PDB entry 8UTV | electron microscopy, 3.00 A resolution | chains E and B of the 4 polymer chains in the assembly

Chain E:
Molecule: Tubulin alpha-1B chain
Source organism: Sus scrofa
UniProt: Q2XVP4 (TBA1B_PIG); residue numbers follow UniProt; this construct covers 1-451
Chain sequence (451 residues; each row starts with the number of its first residue):
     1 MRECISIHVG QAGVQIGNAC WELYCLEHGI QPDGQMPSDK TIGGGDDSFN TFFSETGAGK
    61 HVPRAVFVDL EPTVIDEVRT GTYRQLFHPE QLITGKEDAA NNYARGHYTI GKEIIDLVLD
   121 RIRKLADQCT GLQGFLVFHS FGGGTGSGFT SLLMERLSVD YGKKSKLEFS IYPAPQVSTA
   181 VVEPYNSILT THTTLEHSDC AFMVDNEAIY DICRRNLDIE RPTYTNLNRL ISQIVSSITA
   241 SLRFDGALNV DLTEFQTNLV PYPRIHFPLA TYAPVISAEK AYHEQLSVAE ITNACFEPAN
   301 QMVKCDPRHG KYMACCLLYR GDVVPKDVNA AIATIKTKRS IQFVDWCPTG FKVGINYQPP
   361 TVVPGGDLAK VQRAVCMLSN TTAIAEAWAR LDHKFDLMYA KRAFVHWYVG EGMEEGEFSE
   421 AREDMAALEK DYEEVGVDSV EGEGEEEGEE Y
UniProt features mapped onto this chain:
  - motif: Met1 to Cys4 (MREC motif)
  - active site: Glu254
  - binding site (GTP): Gly10, Gln11, Ala12, Gln15, Glu71, Ala99, Ser140, Gly143, Gly144, Thr145, Gly146, Thr179, Glu183, Asn206, Tyr224, Asn228, Leu252
  - binding site (Mg(2+)): Glu71
  - site: Tyr451 (Involved in polymerization)
  - modified residue: Lys40 (N6,N6,N6-trimethyllysine), Ser48 (Phosphoserine), Ser232 (Phosphoserine), Tyr282 (3'-nitrotyrosine), Arg339 (Omega-N-methylarginine), Ser439 (Phosphoserine), Glu443 (5-glutamyl polyglutamate), Glu445 (5-glutamyl polyglutamate), Tyr451 (3'-nitrotyrosine)
  - cross-link (Glycyl lysine isopeptide (Lys-Gly)): Lys326 (interchain with G-Cter in ubiquitin), Lys370 (interchain with G-Cter in ubiquitin)
Bound ions: Mg2+: Asp69, Glu71
Ligand contacts: GTP (guanosine-5'-triphosphate): Gly10, Gln11, Ala12, Gln15, Glu71, Asp98, Ala99, Ala100, Asn101, Ser140, Gly143, Gly144, Thr145, Gly146, Ile171, Thr179, Glu183, Asn206, Tyr224, Leu227, Asn228

Chain B:
Molecule: Tubulin beta-2B chain
Source organism: Sus scrofa
UniProt: A0A287AGU7 (A0A287AGU7_PIG); residue numbers follow UniProt; this construct covers 1-445
Chain sequence (445 residues; numbered 1 to 445; the number before each row is that of its first residue):
     1 MREIVHIQAG QCGNQIGAKF WEVISDEHGI DPTGSYHGDS DLQLERINVY YNEATGNKYV
    61 PRAILVDLEP GTMDSVRSGP FGQIFRPDNF VFGQSGAGNN WAKGHYTEGA ELVDSVLDVV
   121 RKESESCDCL QGFQLTHSLG GGTGSGMGTL LISKIREEYP DRIMNTFSVM PSPKVSDTVV
   181 EPYNATLSVH QLVENTDETY CIDNEALYDI CFRTLKLTTP TYGDLNHLVS ATMSGVTTCL
   241 RFPGQLNADL RKLAVNMVPF PRLHFFMPGF APLTSRGSQQ YRALTVPELT QQMFDSKNMM
   301 AACDPRHGRY LTVAAIFRGR MSMKEVDEQM LNVQNKNSSY FVEWIPNNVK TAVCDIPPRG
   361 LKMSATFIGN STAIQELFKR ISEQFTAMFR RKAFLHWYTG EGMDEMEFTE AESNMNDLVS
   421 EYQQYQDATA DEQGEFEEEE GEDEA
Not modelled in the structure: 435-445
Ligand contacts:
  - GDP (guanosine-5'-diphosphate): Gly10, Gln11, Cys12, Gln15, Asn99, Ser138, Gly141, Gly142, Thr143, Gly144, Val169, Asp177, Glu181, Asn204, Tyr222, Leu225, Asn226
  - taxol (TA1): Glu22, Val23, Asp26, Glu27, Leu215, Leu217, Asp224, His227, Leu228, Ala231, Ser234, Phe270, Pro272, Leu273, Thr274, Arg276, Gln279, Arg318, Pro358, Arg359, Gly360, Leu361

Chain E / chain B interface:
Pairs across the interface - 48 pairs, chain E then chain B:
  Ala247(E) - Gln11(B)  hydrogen bond (backbone-side chain)
  Asn249(E) - Gln11(B)
  Asn249(E) - Glu69(B)  hydrogen bond
  Glu254(E) - Gly98(B)
  Glu254(E) - Asn99(B)
  Gln256(E) - Trp397(B)
  Thr257(E) - Phe394(B)
  Thr257(E) - Trp397(B)
  Asn258(E) - Thr178(B)
  Asn258(E) - Val179(B)  hydrogen bond (side chain-backbone)
  Asn258(E) - Phe394(B)
  Val260(E) - Phe394(B)
  Val260(E) - His396(B)
  Val260(E) - Trp397(B)  hydrogen bond (backbone-side chain)
  Pro261(E) - Ala393(B)
  Pro261(E) - Phe394(B)
  Pro261(E) - His396(B)  hydrogen bond (backbone-side chain)
  Tyr262(E) - Arg391(B)  hydrogen bond (side chain-backbone)
  Tyr262(E) - Lys392(B)  hydrogen bond (side chain-backbone)
  Tyr262(E) - His396(B)
  Pro263(E) - His396(B)
  Pro325(E) - Tyr208(B)
  Pro325(E) - Tyr222(B)  hydrophobic
  Lys326(E) - Phe212(B)
  Lys326(E) - Thr218(B)  hydrogen bond (side chain-backbone)
  Lys326(E) - Thr219(B)
  Asn329(E) - Val175(B)
  Asn329(E) - Tyr208(B)
  Trp346(E) - Ala387(B)
  Trp346(E) - Met388(B)
  Trp346(E) - Arg391(B)
  Trp346(E) - Ala393(B)  hydrophobic
  Cys347(E) - Val179(B)  hydrophobic
  Pro348(E) - Gln384(B)
  Pro348(E) - Met388(B)
  Thr349(E) - Ser176(B)
  Thr349(E) - Val179(B)  hydrogen bond (side chain-backbone)
  Gly350(E) - Val179(B)
  Phe351(E) - Asp177(B)
  Phe351(E) - Thr178(B)
  Phe351(E) - Val179(B)  hydrogen bond (backbone-backbone)
  Lys352(E) - Asn99(B)  hydrogen bond
  Lys352(E) - Asp177(B)
  Lys352(E) - Thr178(B)  hydrogen bond
  Val437(E) - Arg391(B)  hydrogen bond (backbone-side chain)
  Ser439(E) - Arg391(B)
  Val440(E) - Arg390(B)
  Val440(E) - Arg391(B)
Also at the interface, not in a pair above, chain E (29 interface residues in all): Leu248, Thr253, Asp345, Val353, Glu434, Val435
Also at the interface, not in a pair above, chain B (28 interface residues in all): Lys103, Val180, Pro182, Pro220

Overview:
The interface between chain E and chain B involves 29 residues on one side and 28 on the other, with 13
hydrogen bonds. Polar contacts include Ala247(E)-Gln11(B), Asn249(E)-Glu69(B) and Asn258(E)-Val179(B). Ligands
of chain E: GTP. Ligands of chain B: GDP and taxol.
Chain E is Tubulin alpha-1B chain and chain B is Tubulin beta-2B chain, both from Sus scrofa; the structure,
KIF1A[1-393] P305L mutant ADP bound in complex with a microtubule, was determined by electron microscopy
together with 8UTN, 8UTO, 8UTP, 8UTQ, 8UTR, 8UTS and 4 further entries from the same study.
